8JJB - chains B and E of the 6 polymer chains in the assembly; structure by X-ray diffraction, 2.68 A resolution.

# Chain B
Molecule: Tubulin beta chain
Source organism: Sus scrofa
UniProtKB: P02554 (TBB_PIG); the author numbering skips numbers that UniProt does not, so the offset changes along the chain: 1-358 = UniProt 1-358; 367-439 = UniProt 359-431
Amino-acid sequence (431 residues; row label = number of the first residue in the row; note: 8 numbers in that range are skipped by the numbering (no residue carries them; nothing is unmodelled there)):
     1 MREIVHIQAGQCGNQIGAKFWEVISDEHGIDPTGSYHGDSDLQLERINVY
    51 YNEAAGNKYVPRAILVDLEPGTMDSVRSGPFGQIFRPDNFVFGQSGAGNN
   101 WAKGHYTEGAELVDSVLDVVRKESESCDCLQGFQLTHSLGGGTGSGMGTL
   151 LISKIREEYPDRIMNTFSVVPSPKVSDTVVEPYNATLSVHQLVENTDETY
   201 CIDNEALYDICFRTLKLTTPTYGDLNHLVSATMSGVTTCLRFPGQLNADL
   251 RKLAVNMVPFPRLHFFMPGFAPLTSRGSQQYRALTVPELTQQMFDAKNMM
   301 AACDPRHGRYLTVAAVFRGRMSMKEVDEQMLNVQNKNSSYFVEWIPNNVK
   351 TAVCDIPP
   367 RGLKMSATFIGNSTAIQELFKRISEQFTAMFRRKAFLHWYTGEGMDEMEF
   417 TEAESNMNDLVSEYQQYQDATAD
Disordered / not traced: 1, 276-279, 439
Swiss-Prot annotation at these positions:
  - motif: Met1 to Ile4 (MREI motif)
  - binding site (GTP): Gln11, Glu69, Ser138, Gly142, Thr143, Gly144, Asn204, Asn226
  - binding site (Mg(2+)): Glu69
  - modified residue: Ser40 (Phosphoserine), Lys58 (N6-acetyllysine), Ser172 (Phosphoserine), Thr285 (Phosphothreonine), Thr290 (Phosphothreonine), Arg318 (Omega-N-methylarginine)
  - cross-link (Glycyl lysine isopeptide (Lys-Gly)): Lys58 (interchain with G-Cter in ubiquitin), Lys324 (interchain with G-Cter in ubiquitin)
Ion coordination: Mg2+: Gln11 (together with GDP); Ca2+ near Glu111 (its only coordinating residue here)
Small-molecule neighbours:
  - GDP (guanosine-5'-diphosphate): Gly10, Gln11, Cys12, Gln15, Asn99, Ser138, Gly140, Gly141, Gly142, Thr143, Gly144, Val169, Pro171, Val175, Ser176, Asp177, Glu181, Asn204, Tyr222, Leu225, Asn226
  - USI (N4-(1H-indol-5-ylmethyl)-6-(3-methoxyphenyl)pyrimidine-2,4-diamine): Tyr50, Gln134, Asn165, Phe167, Glu198, Tyr200, Val236, Thr237, Cys239, Leu240, Leu250, Leu253, Ala254, Asn256, Met257, Phe266, Ala314, Val316, Lys350, Ile376

# Chain E
Molecule: Stathmin-4
Source organism: Rattus norvegicus
UniProtKB: P63043 (STMN4_RAT); residues -43 to 145 here correspond to UniProt positions 1-189 (UniProt number = residue number + 44)
Amino-acid sequence (189 residues; numbered -43 to 145; the number before each row is that of its first residue; numbers below 1 keep their minus sign (Met-43 is residue -43)):
   -43 MTLAAYKEKMKELPLVSLFCSCFLSDPLNKSSYKYEADTVDLNWCVISDM
     7 EVIELNKCTSGQSFEVILKPPSFDGVPEFNASLPRRRDPSLEEIQKKLEA
    57 AEERRKYQEAELLKHLAEKREHEREVIQKAIEENNNFIKMAKEKLAQKME
   107 SNKENREAHLAAMLERLQEKDKHAEEVRKNKELKEEASR
Disordered / not traced: -43 to 5, 29-43, 144-145
Swiss-Prot annotation at these positions:
  - modified residue: Ser46 (Phosphoserine)
  - lipidation (S-palmitoyl cysteine): Cys-24, Cys-22

# Chain B / chain E interface
Residue-residue contacts (22; chain B residue first):
  His105(B) - Lys75(E)  hydrogen bond
  Tyr106(B) - His78(E)  hydrogen bond
  Tyr106(B) - Glu79(E)
  Tyr106(B) - Val82(E)  hydrophobic
  Tyr106(B) - Ile83(E)
  Leu150(B) - Glu79(E)
  Ser153(B) - Leu72(E)
  Ser153(B) - Lys75(E)
  Ser153(B) - Arg76(E)  hydrogen bond
  Lys154(B) - Arg76(E)
  Lys154(B) - Glu79(E)  salt bridge
  Arg156(B) - Leu68(E)
  Glu157(B) - Leu72(E)
  Glu157(B) - Arg76(E)  salt bridge
  Pro160(B) - Glu65(E)
  Gln191(B) - Lys75(E)
  Glu194(B) - His71(E)
  Glu409(B) - Val82(E)
  Glu409(B) - Ala86(E)
  Gly410(B) - Val82(E)
  Gly410(B) - Lys85(E)
  Glu415(B) - His78(E)  salt bridge
Interface residues without a listed pair, chain B (16 interface residues in all): Thr107, Gly408, Met411
Interface residues without a listed pair, chain E (13 interface residues in all): Leu69

# In short
Chain B and chain E form an interface of 16 and 13 residues respectively, with 3 hydrogen bonds and 3 salt
bridges. Polar contacts include Lys154(B)-Glu79(E), Glu157(B)-Arg76(E) and Glu415(B)-His78(E). Ligands of
chain B: compound USI and GDP.
Here chain B is Tubulin beta chain (Sus scrofa) and chain E is Stathmin-4 (Rattus norvegicus). Entry 8JJB
(Crystal structure of T2R-TTL-Y61 complex) was determined by X-ray diffraction, deposited together with 8JJC.
